Entry 8GJX (X-ray diffraction, 2.60 A resolution); this record covers chains A and B.

== Chain A (and B) ==
Molecule: Stimulator of interferon genes protein
Source organism: Homo sapiens
Notes: chain B of this document is another copy of the same molecule, construct and numbering; everything in this record applies to it too
UniProtKB: Q86WV6 (STING_HUMAN); residue numbers follow UniProt; this construct covers 154-341
Sequence (189 residues; row label = number of the first residue in the row):
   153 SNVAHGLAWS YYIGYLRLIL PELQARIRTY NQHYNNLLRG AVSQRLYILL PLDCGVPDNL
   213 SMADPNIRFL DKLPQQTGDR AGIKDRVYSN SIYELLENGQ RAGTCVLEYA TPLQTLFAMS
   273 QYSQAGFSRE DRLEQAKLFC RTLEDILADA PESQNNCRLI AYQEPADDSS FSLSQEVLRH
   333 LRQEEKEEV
Disordered / not traced: 185-191, 318-321, 337-341
Construct notes: expression tag (153); variant R232 (His in Q86WV6)
Ligand contacts: 2'3'-cUA (ZNT): L159, S162, Y163, G166, Y167, R232, I235, R238, V239, Y240, S241, T263, P264, T267
UniProt features mapped onto this chain:
  - region: E340, V341 (C-terminal tail (CTT))
  - binding site (2',3'-cGAMP): S162, Y167, R238, T263
  - binding site (3',3'-c-di-GMP): S162, Y167, R238 to S241, T263
  - binding site (2',3'-cUAMP): Y167, R238, T263
  - modified residue: T229 (Phosphothreonine), S241 (Phosphoserine)
  - cross-link (Glycyl lysine isopeptide (Lys-Gly)): K236 (interchain with G-Cter in ubiquitin), K338 (interchain with G-Cter in SUMO)

== Interface between chain A and chain B ==
Pairs across the interface (85):
  S153(A) - N154(B)
  N154(A) - N154(B)
  N154(A) - V155(B)
  H157(A) - M271(B)
  H157(A) - A277(B)  hydrogen bond (side chain-backbone)
  G158(A) - L159(B)
  L159(A) - S162(B)
  W161(A) - M271(B)  hydrophobic
  W161(A) - Y274(B)  hydrophobic
  W161(A) - Q276(B)
  W161(A) - A277(B)
  S162(A) - L159(B)
  S162(A) - T267(B)
  Y164(A) - Y274(B)  hydrogen bond
  I165(A) - T267(B)
  I165(A) - A270(B)  hydrophobic
  I165(A) - M271(B)  hydrophobic
  Y167(A) - I235(B)
  R169(A) - Y274(B)  hydrogen bond
  V208(A) - A233(B)  hydrophobic
  P209(A) - A233(B)
  P209(A) - G234(B)
  D210(A) - D231(B)
  D210(A) - R232(B)  salt bridge
  D210(A) - A233(B)  hydrogen bond (side chain-backbone)
  D210(A) - G234(B)  hydrogen bond (backbone-backbone)
  L212(A) - G234(B)
  F221(A) - K236(B)
  K224(A) - K236(B)
  K224(A) - D237(B)  salt bridge
  D231(A) - D210(B)
  R232(A) - D210(B)  salt bridge
  R232(A) - T263(B)
  R232(A) - Q266(B)  hydrogen bond
  A233(A) - V208(B)  hydrophobic
  A233(A) - P209(B)
  A233(A) - D210(B)  hydrogen bond (backbone-side chain)
  A233(A) - E260(B)
  A233(A) - Y261(B)  hydrogen bond (backbone-backbone)
  A233(A) - T263(B)
  G234(A) - P209(B)
  G234(A) - D210(B)  hydrogen bond (backbone-backbone)
  G234(A) - L212(B)
  G234(A) - S243(B)
  G234(A) - Y245(B)  hydrogen bond (backbone-side chain)
  G234(A) - L259(B)
  I235(A) - Y167(B)
  I235(A) - S241(B)
  I235(A) - S243(B)
  I235(A) - E260(B)
  K236(A) - F221(B)
  K236(A) - K224(B)
  K236(A) - S243(B)  hydrogen bond (backbone-side chain)
  D237(A) - K224(B)  salt bridge
  R238(A) - T263(B)
  V239(A) - Q227(B)
  V239(A) - V239(B)  hydrophobic
  S241(A) - I235(B)
  S243(A) - G234(B)
  S243(A) - I235(B)
  S243(A) - K236(B)  hydrogen bond (side chain-backbone)
  Y245(A) - G234(B)  hydrogen bond (side chain-backbone)
  E260(A) - I235(B)
  Y261(A) - A233(B)  hydrogen bond (backbone-backbone)
  T263(A) - R232(B)
  T263(A) - A233(B)
  T263(A) - R238(B)
  Q266(A) - R232(B)  hydrogen bond
  T267(A) - S162(B)  hydrogen bond
  T267(A) - I165(B)
  A270(A) - I165(B)  hydrophobic
  A270(A) - R169(B)
  M271(A) - H157(B)
  M271(A) - W161(B)  hydrophobic
  M271(A) - I165(B)  hydrophobic
  Y274(A) - W161(B)  hydrophobic
  Y274(A) - Y164(B)
  Y274(A) - R169(B)  hydrogen bond
  Q276(A) - W161(B)
  Q276(A) - D297(B)
  Q276(A) - I298(B)
  A277(A) - H157(B)  hydrogen bond (backbone-side chain)
  A277(A) - W161(B)
  D297(A) - Q276(B)  hydrogen bond (backbone-side chain)
  I298(A) - Q276(B)
Interface residues without a listed pair, chain A (46 interface residues in all): V155, Q227, N242, L259, D301
Interface residues without a listed pair, chain B (47 interface residues in all): S153, G158, N211, N242, D301

== Summary ==
46 residues of chain A face 47 of chain B across their interface; the contacts include 19 hydrogen bonds and 4
salt bridges. Polar pairs include D210(A)-R232(B), K224(A)-D237(B) and H157(A)-A277(B). Bound to chain A:
2'3'-cUA.
Both chains are Stimulator of interferon genes protein (Homo sapiens). Entry 8GJX (Structure of the human
STING receptor bound to 2'3'-cUA) was determined by X-ray diffraction (same publication as 8EFM, 8EFN, 8GJW,
8GJY and 8GJZ).
